Entry 7UIY (electron microscopy, 3.22 A resolution); this record covers chains A and K of the 14 polymer chains in the assembly.

== Chain A ==
Protein: ATP-dependent Clp protease ATP-binding subunit ClpA
From: Escherichia coli
Reference sequence: A0A836NDF2 (A0A836NDF2_ECOLX); residues 1-758 here = UniProt positions 1-758
Chain sequence (758 residues; each row starts with the number of its first residue):
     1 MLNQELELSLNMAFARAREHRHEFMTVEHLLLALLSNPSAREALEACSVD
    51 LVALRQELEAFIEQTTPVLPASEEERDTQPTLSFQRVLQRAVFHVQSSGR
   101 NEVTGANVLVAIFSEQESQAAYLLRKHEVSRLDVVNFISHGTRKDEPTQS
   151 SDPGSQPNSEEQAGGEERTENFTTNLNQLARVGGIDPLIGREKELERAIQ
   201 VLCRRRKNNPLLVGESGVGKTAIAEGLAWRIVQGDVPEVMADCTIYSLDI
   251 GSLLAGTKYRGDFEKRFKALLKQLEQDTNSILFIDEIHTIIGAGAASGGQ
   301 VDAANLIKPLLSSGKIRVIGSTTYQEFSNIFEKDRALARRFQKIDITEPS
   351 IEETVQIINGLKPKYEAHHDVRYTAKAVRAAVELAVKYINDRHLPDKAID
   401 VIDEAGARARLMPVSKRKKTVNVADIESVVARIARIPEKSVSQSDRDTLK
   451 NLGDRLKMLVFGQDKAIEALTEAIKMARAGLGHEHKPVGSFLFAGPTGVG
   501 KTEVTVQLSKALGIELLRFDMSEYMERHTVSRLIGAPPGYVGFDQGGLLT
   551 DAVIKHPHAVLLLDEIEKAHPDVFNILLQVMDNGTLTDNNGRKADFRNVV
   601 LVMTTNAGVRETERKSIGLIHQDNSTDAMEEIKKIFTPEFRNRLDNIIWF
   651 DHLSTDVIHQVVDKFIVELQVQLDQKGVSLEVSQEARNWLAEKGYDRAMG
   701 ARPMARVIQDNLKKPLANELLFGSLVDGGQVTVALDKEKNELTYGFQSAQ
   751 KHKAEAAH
Unresolved in the structure: 1-171, 749-758
Sequence notes: conflict Thr169 (Met in A0A836NDF2)
Bound ions: Mg2+: Thr502 (together with ATP-gamma-S)
Residues lining bound ligands:
  - ADP (adenosine-5'-diphosphate): Asp186, Pro187, Leu188, Ile189, Glu215, Ser216, Gly217, Gly219, Lys220, Thr221, Ala222, Glu286, Ile357, Leu361, Asp396, Ile399
  - ATP-gamma-S (AGS; phosphothiophosphoric acid-adenylate ester), molecule 1: Arg206, Arg335, Ala336, Arg339
  - ATP-gamma-S (AGS), molecule 2: Leu459, Val460, Phe461, Pro496, Thr497, Gly498, Val499, Gly500, Lys501, Thr502, Glu503, Asn606, Leu653, Val661, Lys664, Phe665, Ala701, Arg702

== Chain K ==
Protein: ATP-dependent Clp protease proteolytic subunit
From: Escherichia coli
Notes: EC 3.4.21.92
Reference sequence: A0A0K4NM46 (A0A0K4NM46_ECOLX); residues 1-193 here correspond to UniProt positions 15-207 (UniProt number = residue number + 14)
Chain sequence (201 residues; numbered 1 to 201; the number before each row is that of its first residue):
     1 ALVPMVIEQTSRGERSFDIYSRLLKERVIFLTGQVEDHMANLIVAQMLFL
    51 EAENPEKDIYLYINSPGGVITAGMSIYDTMQFIKPDVSTICMGQAASMGA
   101 FLLTAGAKGKRFCLPNSRVMIHQPLGGYQGQATDIEIHAREILKVKGRMN
   151 ELMALHTGQSLEQIERDTERDRFLSAPEAVEYGLVDSILTHRNRSHHHHH
   201 H
Unresolved in the structure: 1, 193-201
Sequence notes: expression tag (194-201)

== Interface between chain A and chain K ==
Pairs across the interface (8; chain A residue first):
  Arg614(A) with Ala52(K), hydrogen bond (side chain-backbone); Glu53(K), salt bridge
  Lys615(A) with Ala52(K); Lys84(K)
  Ile617(A) with Leu48(K), hydrophobic; Ala52(K), hydrophobic
  Leu619(A) with Leu48(K), hydrophobic; Phe82(K)
Interface residues without a listed pair, chain A (5 interface residues in all): Gly618
Interface residues without a listed pair, chain K (6 interface residues in all): Phe49

== In short ==
The interface between chain A and chain K involves 5 residues on one side and 6 on the other; the contacts
include 1 hydrogen bond and 1 salt bridge. Polar contacts include Arg614(A)-Glu53(K) and Arg614(A)-Ala52(K).
Ligands of chain A: ADP and ATP-gamma-S.
Chain A is ATP-dependent Clp protease ATP-binding subunit ClpA and chain K is ATP-dependent Clp protease
proteolytic subunit, both from Escherichia coli; the structure, ClpAP complex bound to ClpS N-terminal
extension, class IIIa, was determined by electron microscopy (same publication as 7UIV, 7UIW, 7UIX, 7UIZ and
7UJ0).
